Entry 5M7E (X-ray diffraction, 2.05 A resolution); this record covers chains D and E of the 6 polymer chains in the assembly.

# Chain D
Molecule: Tubulin beta-2B chain
Organism: Bos taurus
UniProt: Q6B856 (TBB2B_BOVIN); the author numbering skips numbers that UniProt does not, so the offset changes along the chain: 1-42 = UniProt 1-42; 45-360 = UniProt 43-358; 369-455 = UniProt 359-445
Chain sequence (445 residues; numbered 1 to 455; 10 numbers in that range are skipped by the numbering (no residue carries them; nothing is unmodelled there); the number before each row is that of its first residue):
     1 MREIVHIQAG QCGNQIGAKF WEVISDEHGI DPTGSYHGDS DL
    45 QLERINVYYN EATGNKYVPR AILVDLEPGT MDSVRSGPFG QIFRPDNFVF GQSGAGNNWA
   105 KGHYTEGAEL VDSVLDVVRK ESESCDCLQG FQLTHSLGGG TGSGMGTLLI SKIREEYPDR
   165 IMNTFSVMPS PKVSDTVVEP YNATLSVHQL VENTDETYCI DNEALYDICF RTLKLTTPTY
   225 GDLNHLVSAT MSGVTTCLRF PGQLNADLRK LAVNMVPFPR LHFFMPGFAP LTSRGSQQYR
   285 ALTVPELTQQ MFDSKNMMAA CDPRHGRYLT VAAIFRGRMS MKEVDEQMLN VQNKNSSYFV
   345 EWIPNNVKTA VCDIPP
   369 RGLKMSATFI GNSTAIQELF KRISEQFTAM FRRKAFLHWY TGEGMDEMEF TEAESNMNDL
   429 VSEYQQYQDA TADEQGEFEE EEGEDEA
Unresolved in the structure: 1, 282-284, 442-455
Curated features (UniProtKB/Swiss-Prot):
  - motif: Met1 to Ile4 (MREI motif)
  - binding site (GTP): Gln11, Glu71, Ser140, Gly144, Thr145, Gly146, Asn206, Asn228
  - binding site (Mg(2+)): Glu71
  - modified residue: Ser40 (Phosphoserine), Thr57 (Phosphothreonine), Lys60 (N6-acetyllysine), Ser174 (Phosphoserine), Thr287 (Phosphothreonine), Thr292 (Phosphothreonine), Arg320 (Omega-N-methylarginine), Glu448 (5-glutamyl polyglutamate)
  - cross-link (Glycyl lysine isopeptide (Lys-Gly)): Lys60 (interchain with G-Cter in ubiquitin), Lys326 (interchain with G-Cter in ubiquitin)
Ion coordination: Mg2+: Gln11 (together with GDP)
Ligand contacts: GDP (guanosine-5'-diphosphate): Gly10, Gln11, Cys12, Gln15, Ile16, Asp69, Ala99, Asn101, Ser140, Gly142, Gly143, Gly144, Thr145, Gly146, Val171, Pro173, Val177, Ser178, Glu183, Asn206, Leu209, Tyr224, Leu227, Asn228
What the authors report for this chain:
  - binding site for the ligand SD5: Glu200, Tyr202, Val238, Cys241, Leu248, Ala250, Lys254, Ala316, Ile318, Lys352, Ala354

# Chain E
Molecule: Stathmin-4
Organism: Rattus norvegicus
UniProt: P63043 (STMN4_RAT), isoform P63043-3; residues 3-145 here correspond to UniProt positions 74-216 (UniProt number = residue number + 71)
Chain sequence (143 residues; row label = number of the first residue in the row):
     3 MADMEVIELN KCTSGQSFEV ILKPPSFDGV PEFNASLPRR RDPSLEEIQK KLEAAEERRK
    63 YQEAELLKHL AEKREHEREV IQKAIEENNN FIKMAKEKLA QKMESNKENR EAHLAAMLER
   123 LQEKDKHAEE VRKNKELKEE ASR
Unresolved in the structure: 3-5, 29-43, 144-145
Differences from the reference sequence: cloning artifact (3-4)
Curated features (UniProtKB/Swiss-Prot):
  - modified residue: Ser19 (Phosphoserine)

# How chain D and chain E interact
Residue-residue contacts (27):
  Tyr108(D) - His129(E)  hydrogen bond
  Tyr108(D) - Ala130(E)  hydrophobic
  Tyr108(D) - Val133(E)  hydrophobic
  Tyr108(D) - Arg134(E)  hydrogen bond (backbone-side chain)
  Ala112(D) - Arg134(E)
  Ser155(D) - Leu123(E)
  Ser155(D) - Lys126(E)
  Lys156(D) - Asp127(E)  salt bridge
  Arg158(D) - Leu123(E)
  Glu159(D) - Leu120(E)
  Glu159(D) - Leu123(E)
  Glu159(D) - Gln124(E)
  Glu159(D) - Asp127(E)
  Pro162(D) - Leu116(E)  hydrophobic
  Pro162(D) - Met119(E)
  Gln193(D) - Lys126(E)
  Asn197(D) - Leu123(E)
  Asn197(D) - Lys126(E)
  Thr409(D) - Lys140(E)
  Gly410(D) - Lys137(E)
  Glu411(D) - Val133(E)
  Glu411(D) - Lys137(E)  salt bridge
  Gly412(D) - Val133(E)
  Gly412(D) - Asn136(E)  hydrogen bond (backbone-side chain)
  Gly412(D) - Lys137(E)
  Met413(D) - Val133(E)
  Glu417(D) - His129(E)  salt bridge
Also at the interface, not in a pair above, chain D (18 interface residues in all): Thr109, Asp163, Glu196
Also at the interface, not in a pair above, chain E (15 interface residues in all): Arg112

# Overview
The interface between chain D and chain E involves 18 residues on one side and 15 on the other, with 3
hydrogen bonds and 3 salt bridges. Among the polar pairs are Lys156(D)-Asp127(E), Glu411(D)-Lys137(E) and
Glu417(D)-His129(E). From the paper: a binding site for the ligand SD5 at Glu200(D), Tyr202(D) and Val238(D)
among others.
Here chain D is Tubulin beta-2B chain (Bos taurus) and chain E is Stathmin-4 (Rattus norvegicus). Entry 5M7E
(Tubulin-BKM120 complex) was determined by X-ray diffraction (same publication as 5M8D, 5JHA, 5JHB, 5M7G and
5M8G).
